Entry 7NYZ (electron microscopy, 6.50 A resolution (low resolution: residue-level contacts below are approximate; hydrogen-bond / salt-bridge calls are withheld)); this record covers chains C and E of the 14 polymer chains in the assembly.

== Chain C ==
Protein: Chromosome partition protein MukF
From: Photorhabdus thracensis
UniProtKB: A0A0F7LMQ4 (A0A0F7LMQ4_9GAMM); numbering as in UniProt (aligned over 1-440)
Sequence (440 residues; each row starts with the number of its first residue):
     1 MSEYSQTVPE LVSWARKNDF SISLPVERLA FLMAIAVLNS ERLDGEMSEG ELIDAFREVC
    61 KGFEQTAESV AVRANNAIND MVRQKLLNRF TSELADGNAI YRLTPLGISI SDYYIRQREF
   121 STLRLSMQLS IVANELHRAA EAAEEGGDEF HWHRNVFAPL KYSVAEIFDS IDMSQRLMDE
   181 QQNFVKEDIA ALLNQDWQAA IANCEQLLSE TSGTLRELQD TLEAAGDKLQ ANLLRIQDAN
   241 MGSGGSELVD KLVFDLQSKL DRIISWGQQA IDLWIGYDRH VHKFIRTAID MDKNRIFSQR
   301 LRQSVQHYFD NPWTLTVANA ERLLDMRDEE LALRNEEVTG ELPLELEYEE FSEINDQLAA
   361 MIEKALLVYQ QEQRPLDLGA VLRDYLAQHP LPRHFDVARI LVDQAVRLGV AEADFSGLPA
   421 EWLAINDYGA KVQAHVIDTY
Unresolved in the structure: 1-9, 23-118

== Chain E ==
Protein: Chromosome partition protein MukE
From: Photorhabdus thracensis
UniProtKB: A0A0F7LPV6 (A0A0F7LPV6_9GAMM); residue numbers follow UniProt; this construct covers 1-240
Sequence (240 residues; each row starts with the number of its first residue):
     1 MSSTHIEQFM PVKLAQALAN SLFPELDSQL RAGRHIGIDD LDNHAFLMDF QEQLEEFYAR
    61 YNVELIRAPE GFFYLRPRST TLIPRSVLSE LDMMVGKILC YLYLSPERLA NQGIFTSQEL
   121 YEELISLADE GKLMKFVNQR SSGSDLDKQK LQEKVRTTLN RLRRLGMVYF LPNNNNKFTI
   181 TEAVFRFGAD VRSGDDPREI QLRMIRDGEA MPVEGSLSLD DSENDETPDN SAEGAGDEQP
Unresolved in the structure: 1, 214-240

== Interface between chain C and chain E ==
Contacting residue pairs (85):
  Ala190(C) with Pro106(E); Glu107(E)
  Leu193(C) with Pro106(E); Leu109(E)
  Asn194(C) with Pro106(E); Glu107(E)
  Gly276(C) with Gln112(E)
  Tyr277(C) with Leu109(E); Ala110(E); Gln112(E)
  His280(C) with Leu109(E); Gln112(E); Gly113(E)
  Val281(C) with Leu109(E)
  Phe284(C) with Tyr103(E); Leu104(E); Ser105(E); Pro106(E)
  Ala288(C) with Leu104(E)
  Met291(C) with Phe185(E)
  Phe297(C) with Phe185(E); Gly188(E); Val191(E)
  Arg300(C) with Val191(E); Asp195(E); Pro197(E)
  Leu301(C) with Cys100(E); Gly188(E); Val191(E)
  Ser304(C) with Lys97(E); Asp190(E); Val191(E)
  Val305(C) with Lys97(E)
  Gln306(C) with Leu127(E)
  Tyr308(C) with Met93(E); Met94(E); Lys97(E)
  Phe309(C) with Glu90(E); Met94(E); Lys132(E); Leu133(E); Phe136(E)
  Asn311(C) with Gln201(E)
  Pro312(C) with Val213(E)
  Trp313(C) with Met93(E); Lys97(E); Phe187(E); Asp190(E); Gln201(E); Met204(E); Ala210(E); Met211(E)
  Thr314(C) with Val87(E); Leu88(E); Met93(E); Ala210(E); Met211(E); Val213(E)
  Leu315(C) with Ser86(E); Val87(E); Leu88(E); Met93(E); Arg186(E); Glu209(E)
  Thr316(C) with Arg76(E); Arg85(E); Ser86(E); Val87(E); Arg186(E); Gly208(E); Glu209(E); Met211(E)
  Val317(C) with Arg85(E); Ser86(E); Leu88(E); Arg186(E)
  Ala318(C) with Arg31(E); Ala32(E); Gly33(E); Pro77(E); Pro84(E)
  Asn319(C) with Pro84(E); Ser86(E)
  Ala320(C) with Arg31(E); Ile83(E)
Other interface residues (no listed pair), chain C (32 interface residues in all): Trp197, Ser298, Arg302, Glu321
Other interface residues (no listed pair), chain E (56 interface residues in all): Leu30, His35, Leu75, Ser89, Ile98, Tyr101, Arg192, Ser193, Gly194, Asp196, Arg198, Pro212

== Summary ==
Chain C and chain E form an interface of 32 and 56 residues respectively.
Chain C is Chromosome partition protein MukF and chain E is Chromosome partition protein MukE, both from
Photorhabdus thracensis; the structure, Cryo-EM structure of the MukBEF-MatP-DNA monomer (partially open
conformation), was determined by electron microscopy, deposited together with 7NYW, 7NYX, 7NYY, 7NZ0, 7NZ2,
7NZ3 and 7NZ4.
